Entry 3GGR (X-ray diffraction, 3.20 A resolution); this record covers chains B and C of the 3 polymer chains in the assembly.

# Chain B
Name: Checkpoint protein HUS1
Source organism: Homo sapiens
UniProt: O60921 (HUS1_HUMAN); residue numbers follow UniProt; this construct covers 2-280
Amino-acid sequence (286 residues; row label = number of the first residue in the row; numbers below 1 keep their minus sign (Met-5 is residue -5)):
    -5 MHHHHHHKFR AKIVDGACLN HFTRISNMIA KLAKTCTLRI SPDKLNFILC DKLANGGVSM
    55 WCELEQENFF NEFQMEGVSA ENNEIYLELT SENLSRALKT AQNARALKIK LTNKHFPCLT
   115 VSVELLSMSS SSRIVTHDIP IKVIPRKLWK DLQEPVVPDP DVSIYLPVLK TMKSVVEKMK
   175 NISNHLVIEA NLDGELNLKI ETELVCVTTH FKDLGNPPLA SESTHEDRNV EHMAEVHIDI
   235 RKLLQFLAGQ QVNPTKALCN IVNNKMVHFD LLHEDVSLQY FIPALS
Not modelled in the structure: -5 to 2
Construct notes: expression tag (-5 to 1)

# Chain C
Name: Cell cycle checkpoint protein RAD1
Source organism: Homo sapiens
Notes: EC 3.1.11.2
UniProt: O60671 (RAD1_HUMAN); numbering as in UniProt (aligned over 1-282)
Amino-acid sequence (282 residues; each row starts with the number of its first residue):
     1 MPLLTQQIQD EDDQYSLVAS LDNVRNLSTI LKAIHFREHA TCFATKNGIK VTVENAKCVQ
    61 ANAFIQAGIF QEFKVQEESV TFRINLTVLL DCLSIFGSSP MPGTLTALRM CYQGYGYPLM
   121 LFLEEGGVVT VCKINTQEPE ETLDFDFCST NVINKIILQS EGLREAFSEL DMTSEVLQIT
   181 MSPDKPYFRL STFGNAGSSH LDYPKDSDLM EAFHCNQTQV NRYKISLLKP STKALVLSCK
   241 VSIRTDNRGF LSLQYMIRNE DGQICFVEYY CCPDEEVPES ES
Not modelled in the structure: 1-12, 277-282
Curated features (UniProtKB/Swiss-Prot):
  - mutagenesis: Phe64 (F64A: Reduced binding to RHNO1; when associated with A-256 and A-266), Lys155 (K155A: Reduced binding to RHNO1; when associated with A-244 and A-254), Ser226 to Lys233 (Abolishes association of the 9-1-1 complex with RAD17), Arg244 (R244A: Reduced binding to RHNO1; when associated with A-155 and A-254), Gln254 (Q254A: Reduced binding to RHNO1; when associated with A-155 and A-244), Met256 (M256A: Reduced binding to RHNO1; when associated with A-64 and A-266), Phe266 (F266A: Reduced binding to RHNO1; when associated with A-64 and A-256)

# Chain B / chain C interface
Contacting residue pairs (27; chain B residue first):
  Thr165(B) - Glu125(C)  hydrogen bond
  Ser168(B) - Ile95(C)
  Ser168(B) - Phe96(C)
  Val169(B) - Ile95(C)
  Val169(B) - Phe96(C)  hydrophobic
  Lys172(B) - Asp91(C)
  Lys172(B) - Ser94(C)
  Lys172(B) - Ile95(C)
  Asn175(B) - Asp91(C)  hydrogen bond
  Glu197(B) - Gln137(C)
  Leu198(B) - Thr136(C)
  Leu198(B) - Gln137(C)  hydrogen bond (backbone-backbone)
  Val199(B) - Asn135(C)
  Val199(B) - Thr136(C)
  Cys200(B) - Lys133(C)
  Cys200(B) - Ile134(C)
  Cys200(B) - Asn135(C)  hydrogen bond (backbone-backbone)
  Val201(B) - Ile95(C)  hydrophobic
  Val201(B) - Lys133(C)
  Val201(B) - Ile134(C)  hydrophobic
  Thr202(B) - Cys132(C)  hydrogen bond (backbone-side chain)
  Thr202(B) - Lys133(C)  hydrogen bond (backbone-backbone)
  Thr203(B) - Val131(C)
  Thr203(B) - Cys132(C)  hydrogen bond
  His204(B) - Val131(C)  hydrogen bond (backbone-backbone)
  Phe205(B) - Thr130(C)
  Asp207(B) - Val128(C)
Other interface residues (no listed pair), chain B (19 interface residues in all): Lys164, Met173, Ile176, Lys206
Other interface residues (no listed pair), chain C (18 interface residues in all): Val88, Cys92, Leu123, Val129

# Summary
19 residues of chain B and 18 residues of chain C are in contact; the contacts include 8 hydrogen bonds. Polar
contacts include Thr165(B)-Glu125(C), Asn175(B)-Asp91(C) and Thr202(B)-Cys132(C). Curated annotation (UniProt)
lists 14 mutagenesis sites on chain C.
Chain B is Checkpoint protein HUS1 and chain C is Cell cycle checkpoint protein RAD1, both from Homo sapiens;
the structure, Crystal Structure of the Human Rad9-Hus1-Rad1 complex, was determined by X-ray diffraction.
